PDB entry 8E82 | electron microscopy, 3.03 A resolution | chains C and P of the 9 polymer chains in the assembly

[Chain C]
Name: DNA-directed RNA polymerase subunit beta
Source organism: Mycobacterium tuberculosis
Notes: EC 2.7.7.6
UniProt: A5U052 (RPOB_MYCTA); residues 7-1178 here correspond to UniProt positions 6-1177 (UniProt number = residue number - 1)
Sequence (1172 residues; numbered 7 to 1178; the number before each row is that of its first residue):
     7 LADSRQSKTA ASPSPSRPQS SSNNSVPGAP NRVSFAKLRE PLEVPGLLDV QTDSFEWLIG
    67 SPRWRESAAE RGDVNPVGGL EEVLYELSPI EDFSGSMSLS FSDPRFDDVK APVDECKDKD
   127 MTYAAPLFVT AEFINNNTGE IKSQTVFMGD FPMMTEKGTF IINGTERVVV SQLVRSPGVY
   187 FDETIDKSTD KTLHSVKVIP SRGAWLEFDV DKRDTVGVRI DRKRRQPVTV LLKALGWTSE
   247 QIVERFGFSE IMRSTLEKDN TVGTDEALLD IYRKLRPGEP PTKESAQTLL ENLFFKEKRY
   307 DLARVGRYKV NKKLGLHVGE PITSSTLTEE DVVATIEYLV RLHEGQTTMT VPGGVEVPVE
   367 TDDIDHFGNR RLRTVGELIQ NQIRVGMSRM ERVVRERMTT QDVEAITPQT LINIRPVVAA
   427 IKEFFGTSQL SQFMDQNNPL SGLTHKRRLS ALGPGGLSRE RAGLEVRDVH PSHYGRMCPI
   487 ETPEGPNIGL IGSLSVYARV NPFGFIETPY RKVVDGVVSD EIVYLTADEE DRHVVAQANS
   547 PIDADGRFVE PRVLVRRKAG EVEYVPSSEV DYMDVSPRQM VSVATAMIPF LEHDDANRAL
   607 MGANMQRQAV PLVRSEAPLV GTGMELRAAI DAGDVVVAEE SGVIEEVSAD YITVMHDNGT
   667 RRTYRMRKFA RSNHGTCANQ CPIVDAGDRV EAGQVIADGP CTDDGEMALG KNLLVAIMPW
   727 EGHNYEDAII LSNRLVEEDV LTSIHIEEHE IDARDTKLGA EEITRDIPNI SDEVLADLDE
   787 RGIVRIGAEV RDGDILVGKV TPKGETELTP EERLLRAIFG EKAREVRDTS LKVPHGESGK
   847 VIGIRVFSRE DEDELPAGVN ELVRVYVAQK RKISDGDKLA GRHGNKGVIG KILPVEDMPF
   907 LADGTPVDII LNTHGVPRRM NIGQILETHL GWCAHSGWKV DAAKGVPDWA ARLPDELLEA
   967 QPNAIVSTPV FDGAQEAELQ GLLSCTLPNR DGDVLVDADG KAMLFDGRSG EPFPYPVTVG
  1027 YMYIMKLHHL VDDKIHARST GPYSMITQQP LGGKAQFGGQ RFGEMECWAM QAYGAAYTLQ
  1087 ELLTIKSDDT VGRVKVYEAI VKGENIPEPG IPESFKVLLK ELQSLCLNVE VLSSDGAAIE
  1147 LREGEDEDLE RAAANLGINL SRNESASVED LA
Unresolved in the structure: 7-25, 811-829, 1140-1178

[Chain P]
Molecule: 54-nt DNA strand
Sequence (54 nucleotides; numbered 101 to 154; the number before each row is that of its first residue):
   101 CCGGCATGAG AGGGTATTCG CCGCCTACCT CTCCTAGCCC GCAAGTATCC GACG
Unresolved in the structure: 101-109, 143-154

[How chain C and chain P interact]
Pairs across the interface - 17 pairs, chain C then chain P:
  Asn169(C) - DC133(P)  hydrogen bond to the phosphate
  Arg173(C) - DT132(P)  hydrogen bond to the phosphate
  Arg230(C) - DT118(P)  hydrogen bond to the phosphate
  Arg230(C) - DC119(P)  salt bridge to the phosphate
  Arg421(C) - DA136(P)  sugar contact
  Arg421(C) - DG137(P)  salt bridge to the phosphate
  Pro422(C) - DG137(P)  phosphate contact
  Lys428(C) - DA136(P)  salt bridge to the phosphate
  Phe439(C) - DC131(P)  phosphate contact
  Phe439(C) - DT132(P)  sugar contact
  Gly1059(C) - DC129(P)  phosphate contact
  Lys1060(C) - DC129(P)  hydrogen bond to the phosphate
  Gln1066(C) - DC128(P)  phosphate contact
  Arg1067(C) - DA127(P)  salt bridge to the phosphate
  Arg1067(C) - DC128(P)  hydrogen bond to the phosphate
  Gly1069(C) - DA127(P)  phosphate contact
  Met1071(C) - DT126(P)  sugar contact
Other interface residues (no listed pair), chain C (20 interface residues in all): Ile168, Thr171, Lys218, Ala425, Gly432, Gly1065, Glu1070
Other interface residues (no listed pair), chain P (12 interface residues in all): DT117

[Overview]
The interface between chain C and chain P involves 20 residues on one side and 12 on the other; the contacts
include 5 hydrogen bonds and 4 salt bridges. Polar pairs include Asn169(C)-DC133(P), Arg173(C)-DT132(P) and
Arg230(C)-DT118(P).
Chain C is DNA-directed RNA polymerase subunit beta (Mycobacterium tuberculosis) and chain P is a 54-nt DNA
strand; the structure, Mycobacterium tuberculosis RNAP elongation complex with NusG transcription factor, was
determined by electron microscopy together with 8E74, 8E79, 8E8M and 8E95 from the same study.
